Entry 7K8W (electron microscopy, 3.60 A resolution); this record covers chains G and S of the 7 polymer chains in the assembly.

Chain G:
Protein: Spike glycoprotein
From: Severe acute respiratory syndrome coronavirus 2
UniProt: P0DTC2 (SPIKE_SARS2); residue numbers follow UniProt; this construct covers 1-1213
Amino-acid sequence (1259 residues; each row starts with the number of its first residue):
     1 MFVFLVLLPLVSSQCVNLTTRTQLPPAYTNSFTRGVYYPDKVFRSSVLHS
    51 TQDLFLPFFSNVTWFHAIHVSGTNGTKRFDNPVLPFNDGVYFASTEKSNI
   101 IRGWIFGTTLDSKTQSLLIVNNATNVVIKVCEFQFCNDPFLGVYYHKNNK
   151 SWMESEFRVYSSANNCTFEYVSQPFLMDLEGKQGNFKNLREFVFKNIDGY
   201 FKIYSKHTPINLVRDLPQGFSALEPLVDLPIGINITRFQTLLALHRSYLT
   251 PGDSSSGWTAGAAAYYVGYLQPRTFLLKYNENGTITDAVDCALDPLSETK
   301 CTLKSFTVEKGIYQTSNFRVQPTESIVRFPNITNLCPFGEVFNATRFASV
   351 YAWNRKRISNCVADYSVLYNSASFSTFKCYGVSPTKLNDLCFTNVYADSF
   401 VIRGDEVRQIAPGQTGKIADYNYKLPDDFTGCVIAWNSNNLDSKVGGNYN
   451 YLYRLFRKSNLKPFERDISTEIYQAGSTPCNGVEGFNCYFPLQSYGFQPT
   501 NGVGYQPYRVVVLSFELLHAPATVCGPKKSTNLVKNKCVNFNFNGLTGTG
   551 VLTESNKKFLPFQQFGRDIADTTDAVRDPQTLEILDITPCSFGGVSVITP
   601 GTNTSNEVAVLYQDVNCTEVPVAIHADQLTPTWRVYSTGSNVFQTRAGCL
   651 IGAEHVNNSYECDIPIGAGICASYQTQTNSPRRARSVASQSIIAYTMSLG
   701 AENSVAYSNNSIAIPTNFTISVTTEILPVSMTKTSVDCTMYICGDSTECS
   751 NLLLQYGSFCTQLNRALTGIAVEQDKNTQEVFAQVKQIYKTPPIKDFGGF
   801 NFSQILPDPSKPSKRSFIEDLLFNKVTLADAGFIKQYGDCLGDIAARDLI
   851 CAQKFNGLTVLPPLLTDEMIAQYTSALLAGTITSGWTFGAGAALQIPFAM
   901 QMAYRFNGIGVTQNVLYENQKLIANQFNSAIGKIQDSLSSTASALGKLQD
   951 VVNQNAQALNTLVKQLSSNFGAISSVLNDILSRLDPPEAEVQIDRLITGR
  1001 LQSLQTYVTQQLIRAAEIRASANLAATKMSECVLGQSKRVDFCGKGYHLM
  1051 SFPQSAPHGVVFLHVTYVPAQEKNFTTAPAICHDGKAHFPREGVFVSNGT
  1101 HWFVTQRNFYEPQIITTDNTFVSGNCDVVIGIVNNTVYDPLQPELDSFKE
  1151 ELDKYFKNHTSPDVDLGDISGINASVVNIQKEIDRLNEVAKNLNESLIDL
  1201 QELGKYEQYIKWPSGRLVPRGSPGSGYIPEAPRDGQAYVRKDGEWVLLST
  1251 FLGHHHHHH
Disordered / not traced: 1-26, 67-80, 144-164, 173-185, 243-263, 621-640, 677-689, 812, 828-855, 1148-1259
Construct notes: conflict Glu-607 (Gln in P0DTC2), Pro-986 (Lys in P0DTC2), Pro-987 (Val in P0DTC2); expression tag (1214-1259)
Curated features (UniProtKB/Swiss-Prot):
  - region: Asn-280 to Cys-301 (Putative superantigen), Arg-403 to Asp-405 (Integrin-binding motif), Asn-448 to Phe-456 (Immunodominant HLA epitope recognized by the CD8+), Pro-681 to Ala-684 (Putative superantigen), Ser-816 to Tyr-837 (Fusion peptide 1), Lys-835 to Phe-855 (Fusion peptide 2), Asp-1163 to Glu-1202 (Heptad repeat 2)
  - site (Cleavage): Arg-685, Ser-686, Arg-815, Ser-816
  - glycosylation: Asn-17 (N-linked (GlcNAc...) (complex) asparagine), Asn-61 (N-linked (GlcNAc...) (hybrid) asparagine), Asn-74 (N-linked (GlcNAc...) (complex) asparagine), Asn-122 (N-linked (GlcNAc...) (hybrid) asparagine), Asn-149 (N-linked (GlcNAc...) (complex) asparagine), Asn-165 (N-linked (GlcNAc...) (complex) asparagine), Asn-234 (N-linked (GlcNAc...) (high mannose) asparagine), Asn-282 (N-linked (GlcNAc...) (complex) asparagine), Thr-323 (O-linked (GalNAc) threonine), Ser-325 (O-linked (HexNAc...) serine), Asn-331 (N-linked (GlcNAc...) (complex) asparagine), Asn-343 (N-linked (GlcNAc...) (complex) asparagine), Asn-603 (N-linked (GlcNAc...) (hybrid) asparagine), Asn-616 (N-linked (GlcNAc...) (complex) asparagine), Asn-657 (N-linked (GlcNAc...) (complex) asparagine), Thr-676 (O-linked (GlcNAc...) threonine), Thr-678 (O-linked (GlcNAc...) threonine), Asn-709 (N-linked (GlcNAc...) (high mannose) asparagine), Asn-717 (N-linked (GlcNAc...) (hybrid) asparagine), Asn-801 (N-linked (GlcNAc...) (hybrid) asparagine) and 6 more in UniProt
  - natural variant: Leu-5 (L5F: In strain: Iota/B.1.526), Ser-13 (S13I: In strain: Epsilon/B.1.427/B.1.429), Leu-18 (L18F: In strain: Beta/B.1.351, Gamma/P.1 and 1 more), Thr-19 (T19I: In strain: Omicron/BQ.1.1, Omicron/XBB.1.5 and 1 more; T19R: In strain: Delta/B.1.617.2, Omicron/BA.2 and 4 more), Thr-20 (T20N: In strain: Gamma/P.1), Leu-24 to Ala-27 (sequence variant, change not given here; In strain: Omicron/BA.2, Omicron/BA.2.12.1 and 6 more), Pro-26 (P26S: In strain: Gamma/P.1), Gln-52 (Q52H: In strain: Omicron/EG.5.1), Ala-67 (A67V: In strain: Eta/B.1.525, Omicron/BA.1), His-69 to Val-70 (deletion: In strain: Alpha/B.1.1.7, Eta/B.1.525 and 5 more), Gly-75 (G75V: In strain: Lambda/C.37), Thr-76 (T76I: In strain: Lambda/C.37), 82 further natural variant entries in UniProt
  - mutagenesis: His-69 to Val-70 (Increased incorporation of cleaved spike into virions), Asn-121 (N121Q: Partial loss of biliverdin affinity), Arg-190 (R190K: Partial loss of biliverdin affinity), Asn-234 (N234Q: Increased resistance to neutralizing antibodies), Asn-331 (N331Q: Reduced viral infectivity), Asn-343 (N343Q: Reduced viral infectivity), Leu-452 (L452R: Increased resistance to neutralizing antibodies. Decreases HLA binding to NF9 epitope. Increased binding affinity to human ACE2), Tyr-453 (Y453F: Decreased HLA binding to NF9 epitope. Increased binding affinity to human ACE2), Ala-475 (A475V: Increased resistance to neutralizing antibodies), Val-483 (V483A: Increased resistance to neutralizing antibodies), Glu-484 (E484D: Increased replication in human TMEM106B overexpressing cells), Phe-490 (F490L: Increased resistance to neutralizing antibodies and human covalescent sera neutralization), 14 further mutagenesis entries in UniProt
Disulfide bonds: Cys-131/Cys-166, Cys-291/Cys-301, Cys-336/Cys-361, Cys-379/Cys-432, Cys-391/Cys-525, Cys-480/Cys-488, Cys-538/Cys-590, Cys-617/Cys-649, Cys-662/Cys-671, Cys-738/Cys-760, Cys-743/Cys-749, Cys-1032/Cys-1043, Cys-1082/Cys-1126
Glycans and other covalent adducts: N-acetylglucosamine (NAG) linked to Asn-61, Asn-122, Asn-165, Asn-234, Asn-282, Asn-331, Asn-343, Asn-603, Asn-616, Asn-657, Asn-709, Asn-717, Asn-801, Asn-1074, Asn-1098, Asn-1134
What the authors report for this chain:
  - mutagenesis - R346S, N439K, N440K: decreased binding to C135

Chain S:
Protein: C119 Fab Light Chain
From: Homo sapiens
Notes: antibody fragment or engineered binder
Amino-acid sequence (217 residues; each row starts with the number of its first residue; a row labelled like 27A-27C holds insertion residues (27A, then the next letters in order)):
     1 QSALTQPASVSGSPGQSITISCTGTSS
27A-27C DVG
    28 GYKYVSWYQRHPGKAPKLMIYDVSNRPSGVSNRFSGSKSGNTASLTISGL
    78 QAEDEADYYCSSYTSSST
95A-95B SV
    96 VFGGGTQLTVLGQPKAAPSVTLFPPSSEELQANKATLVCLISDFYPGAVT
   146 VAWKADSSPVKAGVETTTPSKQSNNKYAASSYLSLTPEQWKSHRSYSCQV
   196 THEGSTVEKTVAPTECS
Disordered / not traced: 107-212
Disulfide bonds: Cys-22/Cys-87

Chain G / chain S interface:
Pairs across the interface (10):
  Asn-448(G) / Tyr-90(S)
  Tyr-449(G) / Tyr-29(S)  hydrogen bond (backbone-side chain)
  Tyr-449(G) / Tyr-90(S)  hydrogen bond (backbone-side chain)
  Asn-450(G) / Tyr-29(S)
  Asn-450(G) / Tyr-90(S)
  Asn-450(G) / Ser-92(S)  hydrogen bond
  Leu-452(G) / Gly-28(S)
  Leu-452(G) / Tyr-29(S)  hydrophobic
  Gln-493(G) / Lys-30(S)  hydrogen bond
  Ser-494(G) / Tyr-31(S)
Interface residues without a listed pair, chain G (8 interface residues in all): Gly-482, Glu-484
Interface residues without a listed pair, chain S (8 interface residues in all): Ser-51, Lys-65

Summary:
The chain G/chain S interface involves 8 residues from each chain, with 4 hydrogen bonds. Among the polar
pairs are Tyr-449(G)/Tyr-29(S), Tyr-449(G)/Tyr-90(S) and Asn-450(G)/Ser-92(S). Covalently linked
N-acetylglucosamine: at Asn-61(G), Asn-122(G), Asn-165(G), Asn-234(G), Asn-282(G) and Asn-331(G) and 10 more.
The paper reports that R346S, N439K and N440K of chain G reduce binding to C135.
Here chain G is Spike glycoprotein (Severe acute respiratory syndrome coronavirus 2) and chain S is C119 Fab
Light Chain (Homo sapiens). Entry 7K8W (Structure of the SARS-CoV-2 S 2P trimer in complex with the human
neutralizing antibody Fab fragment ...) was determined by electron microscopy together with 7K8O, 7K8P, 7K8R,
7K8S, 7K8V and 7K8Z from the same study.
